Entry 6X26 (electron microscopy, 4.10 A resolution (low resolution: residue-level contacts below are approximate; hydrogen-bond / salt-bridge calls are withheld)); this record covers chains G and H of the 9 polymer chains in the assembly.

# Chain G (and H)
Protein: DNA-directed RNA polymerase subunit alpha
From: Escherichia coli
Notes: EC 2.7.7.6; chain H of this document is another copy of the same molecule, construct and numbering; everything in this record applies to it too
UniProt: A0A073G207 (A0A073G207_ECOLX); numbering as in UniProt (aligned over 1-329)
Sequence (329 residues; numbered 1 to 329; the number before each row is that of its first residue):
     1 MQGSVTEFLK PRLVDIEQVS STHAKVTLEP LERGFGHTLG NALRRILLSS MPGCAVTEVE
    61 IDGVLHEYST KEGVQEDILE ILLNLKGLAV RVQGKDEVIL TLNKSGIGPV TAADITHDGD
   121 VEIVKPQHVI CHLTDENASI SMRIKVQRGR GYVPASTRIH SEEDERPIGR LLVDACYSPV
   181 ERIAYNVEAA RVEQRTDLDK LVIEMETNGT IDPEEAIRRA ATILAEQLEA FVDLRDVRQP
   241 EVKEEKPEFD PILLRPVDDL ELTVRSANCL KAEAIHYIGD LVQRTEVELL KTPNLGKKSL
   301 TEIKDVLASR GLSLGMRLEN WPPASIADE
Disordered / not traced: 1-4, 160-165, 235-329 (chain H: 1-4, 159-169, 233-329)

# Interface between chain G and chain H
Residue-residue contacts - 61 pairs, chain G then chain H:
  V5(G) with R148(H); R150(H)
  T6(G) with R150(H)
  E7(G) with R150(H)
  F8(G) with P52(H); R150(H)
  L9(G) with Q227(H)
  K10(G) with Q227(H); E229(H)
  P11(G) with Q227(H); A230(H)
  L13(G) with F231(H)
  L28(G) with F231(H)
  E32(G) with Q227(H)
  R33(G) with S49(H)
  G34(G) with R45(H)
  F35(G) with S50(H)
  T38(G) with A42(H); R45(H)
  N41(G) with N41(H)
  A42(G) with T38(H)
  R45(G) with G34(H); H37(H); T38(H)
  I46(G) with F35(H)
  S50(G) with F8(H)
  P52(G) with V5(H)
  R148(G) with V5(H)
  G149(G) with V5(H)
  R150(G) with E7(H); F8(H); E32(H)
  R218(G) with A230(H); F231(H)
  A221(G) with L228(H); F231(H)
  T222(G) with F231(H)
  I223(G) with F8(H)
  L224(G) with L228(H)
  E226(G) with F8(H)
  Q227(G) with F8(H); L9(H); L31(H); F35(H); L39(H)
  L228(G) with A221(H); L224(H); A225(H)
  A230(G) with P11(H)
  F231(G) with L28(H); L43(H); I217(H); R218(H); A221(H)
  V232(G) with R218(H); A221(H); T222(H)
  D233(G) with R218(H)
  L234(G) with V14(H); E214(H); R218(H)
Interface residues without a listed pair, chain G (38 interface residues in all): H37, S49
Interface residues without a listed pair, chain H (42 interface residues in all): I16, R33, I46, I203, I223, E226, V232

# Summary
Chain G and chain H form an interface of 38 and 42 residues respectively.
Chain G and chain H are both DNA-directed RNA polymerase subunit alpha (Escherichia coli); the structure,
Mfd-bound E.coli RNA polymerase elongation complex - L1 state, was determined by electron microscopy,
deposited together with 6X2F, 6X2N, 6X43, 6X4W, 6X4Y and 6X50.
